7M2J - chains A and C of the 3 polymer chains in the assembly; structure by X-ray diffraction, 3.20 A resolution.

== Chain A ==
Name: Monoclonal antibody (IgG) against KcsA, Fab heavy chain
Source organism: Mus musculus
Notes: antibody fragment or engineered binder
Chain sequence (219 residues; each row starts with the number of its first residue):
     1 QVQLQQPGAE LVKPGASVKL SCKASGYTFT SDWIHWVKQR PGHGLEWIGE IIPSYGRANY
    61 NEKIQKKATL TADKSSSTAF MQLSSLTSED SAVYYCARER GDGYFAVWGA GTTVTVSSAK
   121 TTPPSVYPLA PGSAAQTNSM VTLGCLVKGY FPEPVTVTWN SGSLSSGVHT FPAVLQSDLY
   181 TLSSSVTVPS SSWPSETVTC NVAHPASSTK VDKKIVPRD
Cystine bridges: Cys22-Cys96

== Chain C ==
Name: pH-gated potassium channel KcsA
Source organism: Streptomyces lividans
Reference sequence: P0A334 (KCSA_STRLI); residue numbers follow UniProt; this construct covers 26-116
Chain sequence (96 residues; row label = number of the first residue in the row):
    26 WRCAGAATVL LVIVLLAGSY LAVLAERGAP GAQLITYPRA LWWSVETATT VGYGDLYPVT
    86 LWGRLVAVVV MVAGITSFGL VTAALATWFV GQCQQQ
Cystine bridges: Cys28-Cys118
Differences from the reference sequence: conflict Cys28 (Ala in P0A334); expression tag (117-121)
Ion coordination: K+ site 1 near Thr75 (its only coordinating residue here); K+ site 2 near Gly77 (its only coordinating residue here)
Swiss-Prot annotation at these positions:
  - motif: Thr75 to Asp80 (Selectivity filter)
  - mutagenesis: Glu71 (E71A: Prevents channel inactivation)
From the paper describing this entry:
  - conformationally variable residues (side-chain flip): Glu71

== How chain A and chain C interact ==
Pairs across the interface (23; chain A residue first):
  Thr30(A) with Tyr45(C)
  Ser31(A) with Tyr62(C)
  Trp33(A) with Leu49(C), hydrophobic; Arg52(C); Tyr62(C), hydrogen bond
  His35(A) with Arg52(C)
  Glu50(A) with Arg52(C), salt bridge
  Ile52(A) with Tyr45(C); Leu49(C), hydrophobic; Tyr62(C)
  Ser54(A) with Tyr45(C)
  Tyr55(A) with Tyr45(C); Leu49(C), hydrophobic
  Arg57(A) with Leu49(C), hydrogen bond (side chain-backbone); Arg52(C), hydrogen bond (side chain-backbone)
  Asn59(A) with Arg52(C); Gly53(C)
  Glu99(A) with Arg52(C), salt bridge
  Gly101(A) with Arg52(C); Thr61(C); Tyr62(C), hydrogen bond (backbone-backbone)
  Asp102(A) with Thr61(C)
  Gly103(A) with Thr61(C)
Interface residues without a listed pair, chain A (16 interface residues in all): Glu62, Arg100
Interface residues without a listed pair, chain C (11 interface residues in all): Val48, Ala50, Pro55, Ile60, Pro63

== Overview ==
16 residues of chain A and 11 residues of chain C are in contact, with 4 hydrogen bonds and 2 salt bridges.
Among the polar pairs are Glu50(A)-Arg52(C), Glu99(A)-Arg52(C) and Trp33(A)-Tyr62(C). From UniProt: one
mutagenesis site on chain C. From the paper: conformational variability at Glu71(C).
Chain A is Monoclonal antibody (IgG) against KcsA, Fab heavy chain (Mus musculus) and chain C is pH-gated
potassium channel KcsA (Streptomyces lividans); the structure, Structural Snapshots of Intermediates in the
Gating of a K+ Channel, was determined by X-ray diffraction, deposited together with 7M2H, 7M2I and 7RP0.
